PDB entry 3APF | X-ray diffraction, 2.82 A resolution | chain A

Chain A:
Protein: Phosphatidylinositol-4,5-bisphosphate 3-kinase catalytic subunit gamma isoform
Organism: Homo sapiens
Notes: EC 2.7.1.153
UniProtKB: P48736 (PK3CG_HUMAN); residue numbers follow UniProt; this construct covers 144-1102
Amino-acid sequence (966 residues; each row starts with the number of its first residue):
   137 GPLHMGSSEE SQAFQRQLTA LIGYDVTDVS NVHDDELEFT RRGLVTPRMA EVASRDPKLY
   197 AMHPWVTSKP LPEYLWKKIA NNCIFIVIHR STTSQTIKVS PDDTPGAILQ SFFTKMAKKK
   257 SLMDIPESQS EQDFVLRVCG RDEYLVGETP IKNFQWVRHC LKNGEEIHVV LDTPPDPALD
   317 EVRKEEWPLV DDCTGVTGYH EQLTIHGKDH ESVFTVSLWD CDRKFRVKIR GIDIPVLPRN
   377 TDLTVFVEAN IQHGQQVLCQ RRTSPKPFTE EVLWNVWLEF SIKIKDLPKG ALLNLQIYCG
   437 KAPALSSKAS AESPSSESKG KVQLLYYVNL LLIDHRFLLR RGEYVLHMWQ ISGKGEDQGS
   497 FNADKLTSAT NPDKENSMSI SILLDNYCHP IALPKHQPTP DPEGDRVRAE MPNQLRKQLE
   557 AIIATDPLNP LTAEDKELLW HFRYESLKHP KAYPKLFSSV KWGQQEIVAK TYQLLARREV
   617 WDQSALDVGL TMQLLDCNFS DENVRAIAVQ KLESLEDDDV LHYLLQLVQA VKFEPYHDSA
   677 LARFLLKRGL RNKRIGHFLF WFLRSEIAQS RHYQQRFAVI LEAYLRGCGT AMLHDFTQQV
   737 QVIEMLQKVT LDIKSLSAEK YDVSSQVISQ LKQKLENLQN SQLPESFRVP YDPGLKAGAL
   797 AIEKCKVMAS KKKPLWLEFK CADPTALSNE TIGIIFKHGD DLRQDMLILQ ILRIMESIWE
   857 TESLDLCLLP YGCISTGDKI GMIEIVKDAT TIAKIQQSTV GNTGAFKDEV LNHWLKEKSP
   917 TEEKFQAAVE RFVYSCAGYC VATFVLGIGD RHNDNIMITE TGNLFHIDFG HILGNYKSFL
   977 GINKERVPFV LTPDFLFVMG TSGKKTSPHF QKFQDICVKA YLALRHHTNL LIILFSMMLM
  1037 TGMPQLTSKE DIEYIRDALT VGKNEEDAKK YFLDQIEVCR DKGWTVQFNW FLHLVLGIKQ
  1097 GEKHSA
Not modelled in the structure: 137-143, 254-265, 322-356, 437-457, 490-496, 523-546, 755-757, 972-978, 1093-1102
Construct notes: expression tag (137-143)
Ligand contacts: BMW (3-[7-(1H-benzimidazol-5-yl)-2-(morpholin-4-yl)-6,7-dihydro-5H-pyrrolo[2,3-d]pyrimidin-4-yl]phenol): M804, S806, I831, K833, D836, L838, D841, Y867, I879, E880, I881, V882, T886, T887, K890, D950, M953, F961, I963, D964, F965
Curated features (UniProtKB/Swiss-Prot):
  - region: V803 to K809 (G-loop), G943 to N951 (Catalytic loop), H962 to T988 (Activation loop)
  - binding site (ATP): G829 to L838, L864 to T872, F961 to L969
  - modified residue: T1024 (Phosphothreonine), S1101 (Phosphoserine)
  - natural variant: R1021 (R1021P: In IMD97), N1085 (N1085S: In IMD97)
  - mutagenesis: K833 (K833R: Loss of kinase activity. Loss of autophosphorylation. Reduced inflammatory reactions but no alterations in cardiac contractility), R947 (R947P: Abolishes protein and lipid kinase activity. Does not abolish interaction with GRK2), S1101 (S1101A/Q: Loss of autophosphorylation. No effect on phosphatidylinositol-4,5-bisphosphate 3-kinase activity)

Overview:
Bound to chain A: compound BMW. UniProt lists 28 ATP-binding residues and 3 mutagenesis sites.
Chain A is Phosphatidylinositol-4,5-bisphosphate 3-kinase catalytic subunit gamma isoform (Homo sapiens); the
structure, Crystal structure of human PI3K-gamma in complex with CH5039699, was determined by X-ray
diffraction, deposited together with 3APC and 3APD.
